6KUT - chains A and R of the 5 polymer chains in the assembly; structure by electron microscopy, 4.10 A resolution (low resolution: residue-level contacts below are approximate; hydrogen-bond / salt-bridge calls are withheld).

Chain A:
Protein: Polymerase 3
Source organism: Influenza D virus (D/swine/Oklahoma/1334/2011)
UniProtKB: K9LHJ4 (K9LHJ4_9ORTO); numbering as in UniProt (aligned over 1-710)
Sequence (710 residues; row label = number of the first residue in the row):
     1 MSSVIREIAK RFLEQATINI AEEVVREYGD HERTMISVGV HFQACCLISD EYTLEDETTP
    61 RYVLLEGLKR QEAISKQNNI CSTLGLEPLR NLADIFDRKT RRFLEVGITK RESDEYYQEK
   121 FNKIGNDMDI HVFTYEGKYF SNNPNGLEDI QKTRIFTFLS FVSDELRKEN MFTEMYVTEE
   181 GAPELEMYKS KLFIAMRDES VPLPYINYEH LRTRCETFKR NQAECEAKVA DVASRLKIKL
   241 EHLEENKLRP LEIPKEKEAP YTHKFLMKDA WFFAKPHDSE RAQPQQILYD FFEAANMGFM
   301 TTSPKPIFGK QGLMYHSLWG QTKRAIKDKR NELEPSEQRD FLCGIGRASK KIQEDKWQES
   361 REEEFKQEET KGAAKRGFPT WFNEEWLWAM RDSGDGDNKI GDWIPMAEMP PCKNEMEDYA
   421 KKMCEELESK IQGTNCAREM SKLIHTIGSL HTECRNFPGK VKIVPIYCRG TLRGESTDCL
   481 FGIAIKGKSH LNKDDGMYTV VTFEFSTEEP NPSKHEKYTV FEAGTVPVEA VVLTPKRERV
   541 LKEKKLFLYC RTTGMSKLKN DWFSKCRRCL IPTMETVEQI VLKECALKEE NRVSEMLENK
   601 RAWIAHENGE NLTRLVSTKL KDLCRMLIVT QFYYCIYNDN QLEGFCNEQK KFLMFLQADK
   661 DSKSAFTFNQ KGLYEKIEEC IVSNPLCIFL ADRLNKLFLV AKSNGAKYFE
Unresolved in the structure: 1-3, 181-183, 394-398, 531-541

Chain R:
Molecule: 3'-vRNA
Sequence (14 nucleotides; each row starts with the number of its first residue):
     1 CUCCUGCUUA UGCU
Unresolved in the structure: 13-14

Chain A / chain R interface:
Pairs across the interface (22; chain A residue first):
  Ala282(A) - U11(R)
  Ala282(A) - G12(R)
  Gln283(A) - A10(R)
  Gln283(A) - U11(R)
  Gln285(A) - A10(R)
  Asn331(A) - A10(R)
  Pro405(A) - G12(R)
  Ile444(A) - G12(R)
  Thr452(A) - A10(R)
  Glu453(A) - A10(R)
  Arg455(A) - U8(R)
  Asn456(A) - U8(R)
  Asn456(A) - A10(R)
  Phe457(A) - U8(R)
  Phe457(A) - U9(R)
  Phe457(A) - A10(R)
  Pro458(A) - U8(R)
  Lys460(A) - U8(R)
  Lys462(A) - A10(R)
  Arg469(A) - G12(R)
  Lys488(A) - G6(R)
  Arg567(A) - G12(R)
Also at the interface, not in a pair above, chain A (19 interface residues in all): Pro284, His445

Summary:
The interface between chain A and chain R involves 19 residues on one side and 6 on the other.
Here chain A is Polymerase 3 (Influenza D virus (D/swine/Oklahoma/1334/2011)) and chain R is 3'-vRNA. Entry
6KUT (Structure of influenza D virus polymerase bound to vRNA promoter in Mode B conformation (Class B2)) was
determined by electron microscopy together with 6KUJ, 6KUK, 6KUP, 6KUR, 6KUV and 6KV5 from the same study.
